7AFK - chains 1 and C of the 9 polymer chains in the assembly; structure by electron microscopy, 4.90 A resolution (low resolution: residue-level contacts below are approximate; hydrogen-bond / salt-bridge calls are withheld).

# Chain 1
Molecule: 16SrRNA (head domain of the 30S ribosome)
Organism: Escherichia coli
Sequence (1541 nucleotides; each row starts with the number of its first residue):
     1 AAAUUGAAGAGUUUGAUCAUGGCUCAGAUUGAACGCUGGCGGCAGGCCUA
    51 ACACAUGCAAGUCGAACGGUAACAGGAAGAAGCUUGCUUCUUUGCUGACG
   101 AGUGGCGGACGGGUGAGUAAUGUCUGGGAAACUGCCUGAUGGAGGGGGAU
   151 AACUACUGGAAACGGUAGCUAAUACCGCAUAACGUCGCAAGACCAAAGAG
   201 GGGGACCUUCGGGCCUCUUGCCAUCGGAUGUGCCCAGAUGGGAUUAGCUA
   251 GUAGGUGGGGUAACGGCUCACCUAGGCGACGAUCCCUAGCUGGUCUGAGA
   301 GGAUGACCAGCCACACUGGAACUGAGACACGGUCCAGACUCCUACGGGAG
   351 GCAGCAGUGGGGAAUAUUGCACAAUGGGCGCAAGCCUGAUGCAGCCAUGC
   401 CGCGUGUAUGAAGAAGGCCUUCGGGUUGUAAAGUACUUUCAGCGGGGAGG
   451 AAGGGAGUAAAGUUAAUACCUUUGCUCAUUGACGUUACCCGCAGAAGAAG
   501 CACCGGCUAACUCCGUGCCAGCAGCCXCGGUAAUACGGAGGGUGCAAGCG
   551 UUAAUCGGAAUUACUGGGCGUAAAGCGCACGCAGGCGGUUUGUUAAGUCA
   601 GAUGUGAAAUCCCCGGGCUCAACCUGGGAACUGCAUCUGAUACUGGCAAG
   651 CUUGAGUCUCGUAGAGGGGGGUAGAAUUCCAGGUGUAGCGGUGAAAUGCG
   701 UAGAGAUCUGGAGGAAUACCGGUGGCGAAGGCGGCCCCCUGGACGAAGAC
   751 UGACGCUCAGGUGCGAAAGCGUGGGGAGCAAACAGGAUUAGAUACCCUGG
   801 UAGUCCACGCCGUAAACGAUGUCGACUUGGAGGUUGUGCCCUUGAGGCGU
   851 GGCUUCCGGAGCUAACGCGUUAAGUCGACCGCCUGGGGAGUACGGCCGCA
   901 AGGUUAAAACUCAAAUGAAUUGACGGGGGCCCGCACAAGCGGUGGAGCAU
   951 GUGGUUUAAUUCGAUGXAACGCGAAGAACCUUACCUGGUCUUGACAUCCA
  1001 CGGAAGUUUUCAGAGAUGAGAAUGUGCCUUCGGGAACCGUGAGACAGGUG
  1051 CUGCAUGGCUGUCGUCAGCUCGUGUUGUGAAAUGUUGGGUUAAGUCCCGC
  1101 AACGAGCGCAACCCUUAUCCUUUGUUGCCAGCGGUCCGGCCGGGAACUCA
  1151 AAGGAGACUGCCAGUGAUAAACUGGAGGAAGGUGGGGAUGACGUCAAGUC
  1201 AUCAUGGCCCUUACGACCAGGGCUACACACGUGCUACAAUGGCGCAUACA
  1251 AAGAGAAGCGACCUCGCGAGAGCAAGCGGACCUCAUAAAGUGCGUCGUAG
  1301 UCCGGAUUGGAGUCUGCAACUCGACUCCAUGAAGUCGGAAUCGCUAGUAA
  1351 UCGUGGAUCAGAAUGCCACGGUGAAUACGUUCCCGGCCUUGUACACACCG
  1401 CCCGUXACACCAUGGGAGUGGGUUGCAAAAGAAGUAGGUAGCUUAACCUU
  1451 CGGGAGGGCGCUUACCACUUUGUGAUUCAUGACUGGGGUGAAGUCGUAAC
  1501 AAGGUAACCGUAGGGGAACCUGCGGUUGGAUCACCUCCUUA
Disordered / not traced: 1-930, 1387-1541
Modified positions: PSU (pseudouridine-5'-monophosphate) at position 516, G7M (N7-methyl-guanosine-5'-monophosphate) at position 527, 2MG (2N-methylguanosine-5'-monophosphate) at position 966, 5MC (5-methylcytidine-5'-monophosphate) at position 967, 2MG (2N-methylguanosine-5'-monophosphate) at position 1207, 4OC (4n,o2'-methylcytidine-5'-monophosphate) at position 1401, 5MC (5-methylcytidine-5'-monophosphate) at position 1406, UR3 (3-methyluridine-5'-monophoshate) at position 1497, 2MG (2N-methylguanosine-5'-monophosphate) at position 1515, MA6 (6N-dimethyladenosine-5'-monophoshate) at position 1517, MA6 (6N-dimethyladenosine-5'-monophoshate) at position 1518
Ion coordination: Mg2+ site 1: U952, G953; Mg2+ site 2: U965, G1198, U1199; Mg2+ site 3 near C980 (its only coordinating residue here); Mg2+ site 4 near C1051 (its only coordinating residue here); Mg2+ site 5: U1065, C1109, A1110; Mg2+ site 6 near G1068 (its only coordinating residue here); Mg2+ site 7 near G1198 (its only coordinating residue here); Mg2+ site 8 near U1224 (its only coordinating residue here); Mg2+ site 9: G1242, C1303

# Chain C
Protein: 30S ribosomal protein S3
Organism: Escherichia coli
UniProt: C3SQX2 (C3SQX2_ECOLX); residue numbers follow UniProt; this construct covers 1-233
Amino-acid sequence (233 residues; row label = number of the first residue in the row):
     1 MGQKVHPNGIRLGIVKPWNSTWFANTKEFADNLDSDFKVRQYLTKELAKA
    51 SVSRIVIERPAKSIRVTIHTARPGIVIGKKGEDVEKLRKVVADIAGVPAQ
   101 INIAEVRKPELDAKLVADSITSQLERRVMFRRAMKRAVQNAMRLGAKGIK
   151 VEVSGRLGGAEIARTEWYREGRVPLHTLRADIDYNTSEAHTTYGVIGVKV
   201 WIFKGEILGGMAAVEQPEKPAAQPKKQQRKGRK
Disordered / not traced: 1, 213-233

# How chain 1 and chain C interact
Pairs across the interface - 59 pairs, chain 1 then chain C:
  A1055(1) with Arg156(C); Glu161(C); Tyr193(C)
  U1056(1) with Gly155(C); Arg156(C); Ile162(C); Ala163(C); Val195(C)
  G1057(1) with Ser154(C); Gly155(C); Ala163(C); Glu188(C); Val195(C); Gly197(C)
  G1058(1) with Ser154(C); Glu188(C); Gly197(C); Lys199(C)
  C1059(1) with Lys199(C)
  U1060(1) with Gln3(C)
  G1061(1) with Gln3(C)
  U1062(1) with Gly2(C); Gln3(C)
  G1106(1) with Arg169(C); Arg172(C)
  C1107(1) with Arg169(C); Arg172(C); Val173(C); Pro174(C)
  G1108(1) with Val173(C); Pro174(C); Leu175(C); His176(C)
  C1109(1) with His176(C)
  A1111(1) with His176(C); Thr177(C)
  C1112(1) with His176(C); Thr177(C); Leu178(C); Arg179(C)
  C1113(1) with Leu178(C)
  A1188(1) with Ile10(C)
  U1189(1) with Val5(C); His176(C)
  G1190(1) with Gly2(C); Lys4(C); Val5(C); His176(C)
  A1191(1) with Lys4(C)
  G1193(1) with Gly2(C); Trp167(C)
  A1196(1) with Ile162(C)
  U1205(1) with His190(C); Gly194(C); Val195(C)
  G1206(1) with Thr192(C); Tyr193(C); Gly194(C)
  A1257(1) with Lys27(C)
Interface residues without a listed pair, chain 1 (30 interface residues in all): C1063, G1064, U1065, A1197, A1204, A1256
Interface residues without a listed pair, chain C (35 interface residues in all): Ile14, Thr26, Thr191, Ile196, Val198

# Summary
30 residues of chain 1 face 35 of chain C across their interface. U952(1) and G953(1) form the Mg2+ site 1.
U965(1), G1198(1) and U1199(1) form the Mg2+ site 2.
Chain 1 is 16SrRNA (head domain of the 30S ribosome) and chain C is 30S ribosomal protein S3, both from
Escherichia coli; the structure, Bacterial 30S ribosomal subunit assembly complex state D (head domain), was
determined by electron microscopy, deposited together with 7AF3, 7AF5, 7AF8, 7AFA, 7AFD, 7AFH and 17 further
entries.
